PDB entry 2C5G | X-ray diffraction, 1.95 A resolution | chain A

# Chain A
Protein: Acetylcholinesterase
Source organism: Torpedo californica
Notes: EC 3.1.1.7
UniProt: P04058 (ACES_TORCA); residues 1-537 here correspond to UniProt positions 22-558 (UniProt number = residue number + 21)
Amino-acid sequence (537 residues; row label = number of the first residue in the row):
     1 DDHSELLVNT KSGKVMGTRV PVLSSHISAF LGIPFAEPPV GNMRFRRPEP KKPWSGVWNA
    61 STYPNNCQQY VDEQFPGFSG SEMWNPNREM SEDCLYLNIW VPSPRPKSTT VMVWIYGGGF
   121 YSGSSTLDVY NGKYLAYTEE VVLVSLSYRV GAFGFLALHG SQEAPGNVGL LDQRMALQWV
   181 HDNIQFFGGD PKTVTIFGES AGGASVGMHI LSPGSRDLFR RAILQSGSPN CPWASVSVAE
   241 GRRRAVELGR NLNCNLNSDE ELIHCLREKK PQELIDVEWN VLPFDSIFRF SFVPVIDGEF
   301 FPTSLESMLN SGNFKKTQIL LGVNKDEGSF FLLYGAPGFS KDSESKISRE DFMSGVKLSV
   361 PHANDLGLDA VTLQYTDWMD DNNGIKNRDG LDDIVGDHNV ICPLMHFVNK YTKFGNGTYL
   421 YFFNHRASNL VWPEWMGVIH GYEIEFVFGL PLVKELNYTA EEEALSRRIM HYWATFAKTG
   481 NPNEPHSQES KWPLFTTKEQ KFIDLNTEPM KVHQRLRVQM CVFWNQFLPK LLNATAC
Not modelled in the structure: 1-3, 537
Cystine bridges: C67-C94, C254-C265, C402-C521
Glycans and other covalent adducts: N-acetylglucosamine (NAG) linked to N59, N416
Residues lining bound ligands:
  - 2-(trimethylammonium)ethyl thiol (ETM), molecule 1: Y70, Y121, W279, F331, Y334
  - 2-(trimethylammonium)ethyl thiol (ETM), molecule 2: W84, G117, G118, Y130, E199, S200, F330, H440, Y442
UniProt features mapped onto this chain:
  - active site: S200 (Acyl-ester intermediate), E327 (Charge relay system), H440 (Charge relay system)
  - glycosylation (N-linked (GlcNAc...) asparagine): N59, N416, N457, N533
From the paper describing this entry:
  - binding site for 2-(trimethylammonium)ethyl thiol: W84, E199, W279, F330
  - conformationally variable residues (side-chain flip): F330
  - catalytic residues: E327 (citing earlier work)

# Overview
Chain A binds 2-(trimethylammonium)ethyl thiol. N-acetylglucosamine is covalently linked to N59 and N416. From
UniProt: 3 active-site residues. The paper reports the catalytic residue E327; a binding site for
2-(trimethylammonium)ethyl thiol at W84, E199 and W279 among others.
Chain A is Acetylcholinesterase (Torpedo californica); the structure, Torpedo californica acetylcholinesterase
in complex with 20mM thiocholine, was determined by X-ray diffraction, deposited together with 2C4H, 2C58 and
2C5F.
